3ZE3 - chains D and F of the 3 polymer chains in the assembly; structure by X-ray diffraction, 2.05 A resolution.

[Chain D (and F)]
Protein: Diacylglycerol kinase
Organism: Escherichia coli K-12
Notes: EC 2.7.1.107; chain F of this document is another copy of the same molecule, construct and numbering; everything in this record applies to it too
UniProt: P0ABN1 (KDGL_ECOLI); residues 1-121 here correspond to UniProt positions 2-122 (UniProt number = residue number + 1)
Chain sequence (130 residues; each row starts with the number of its first residue; numbers below 1 keep their minus sign (Gly-8 is residue -8)):
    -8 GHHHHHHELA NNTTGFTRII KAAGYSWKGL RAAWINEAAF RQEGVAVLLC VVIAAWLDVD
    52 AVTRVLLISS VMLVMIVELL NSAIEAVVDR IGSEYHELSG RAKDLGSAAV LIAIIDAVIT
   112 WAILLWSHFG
Not modelled in the structure: -8 to 13 (chain F: -8 to 33)
Sequence notes: expression tag (-8 to 0); engineered mutation Cys41 (Ala42 in P0ABN1), Ala46 (Cys47 in P0ABN1), Val53 (Ile54 in P0ABN1), Leu70 (Ile71 in P0ABN1), Leu96 (Met97 in P0ABN1), Asp107 (Val108 in P0ABN1), Ala113 (Cys114 in P0ABN1)
Curated features (UniProtKB/Swiss-Prot):
  - active site: Glu69 (Proton acceptor)
  - binding site (ATP): Arg9, Tyr16, Glu28, Glu76, Glu85 to His87, Lys94, Asp95
  - binding site (substrate): Arg9, Ala13 to Trp18, Arg22 to Trp25, Ala30 to Glu34, Trp47 to Val50, Arg55, Glu69, Ser98, Trp112, Ile114 to Trp117
  - binding site (a divalent metal cation): Glu28, Glu76
Ion coordination: Zn2+: Glu28, Glu76 (together with acetate ion, citrate anion); Na+ site 1: Ser60 (shared with 1 residue of chain E); Na+ site 2: Asp107 (shared with Ser60(F) of chain F)
Ligand contacts:
  - 7.8 monoacylglycerol (78M; (2S)-2,3-dihydroxypropyl(7Z)-pentadec-7-enoate), molecule 1: Leu21, Arg22, Trp25, Ile26, Phe31, Gly35, Val38, Leu39, Met66
  - 7.8 monoacylglycerol (78M), molecule 2: Trp25, Ala29, Arg32, Gln33, Val36
  - 7.8 monoacylglycerol (78M), molecule 3: Glu34, Val101, Leu102, Ile105, Ile106, Val109, Ala113, Ile114
  - 7.8 monoacylglycerol (78M), molecule 4: Trp47, Leu48, Asp49, Phe120
  - citrate anion (FLC): Asn27, Glu28, Glu76
Reported in the primary citation:
  - Zn2+ coordination: Glu28, Glu76
  - catalytic residues: Glu28, Glu76

[Interface between chain D and chain F]
Pairs across the interface (43; chain D residue first):
  Val53(D) - Val53(F)  hydrophobic
  Thr54(D) - Val53(F)
  Leu57(D) - Val56(F)  hydrophobic
  Leu57(D) - Leu57(F)  hydrophobic
  Val68(D) - Ile67(F)  hydrophobic
  Leu71(D) - Leu71(F)  hydrophobic
  Ile75(D) - Ala74(F)  hydrophobic
  Ile75(D) - Val78(F)  hydrophobic
  Val78(D) - Val78(F)  hydrophobic
  Val79(D) - Val78(F)  hydrophobic
  Ile82(D) - Arg81(F)
  Ile82(D) - Ile82(F)  hydrophobic
  Ile82(D) - Glu85(F)
  Ile82(D) - Tyr86(F)
  His87(D) - Arg81(F)
  His87(D) - Ser84(F)
  Leu89(D) - Ala77(F)
  Leu89(D) - Asp80(F)
  Leu89(D) - Arg81(F)
  Ser90(D) - Arg81(F)  hydrogen bond
  Ala93(D) - Ala74(F)
  Ala93(D) - Ala77(F)  hydrophobic
  Ala93(D) - Val78(F)  hydrophobic
  Leu96(D) - Leu70(F)
  Leu96(D) - Ser73(F)
  Leu96(D) - Ala74(F)
  Ala99(D) - Leu70(F)
  Ala100(D) - Ile67(F)
  Ala100(D) - Leu70(F)
  Ala100(D) - Leu71(F)  hydrophobic
  Ile103(D) - Met63(F)
  Ile103(D) - Met66(F)  hydrophobic
  Ile103(D) - Ile67(F)  hydrophobic
  Ile103(D) - Leu70(F)  hydrophobic
  Ala104(D) - Ile67(F)  hydrophobic
  Asp107(D) - Ser60(F)  hydrogen bond
  Asp107(D) - Met63(F)
  Thr111(D) - Val56(F)
  Thr111(D) - Ser60(F)
  Ile114(D) - Ala52(F)  hydrophobic
  Ile114(D) - Val56(F)  hydrophobic
  Leu115(D) - Val56(F)  hydrophobic
  Ser118(D) - Ala52(F)
Also at the interface, not in a pair above, chain D (27 interface residues in all): Leu64, Arg92, Gly97, Ile106
Also at the interface, not in a pair above, chain F (24 interface residues in all): Arg55, Ile59, Leu64, Ile75

[Summary]
Chain D and chain F form an interface of 27 and 24 residues respectively; the contacts include 2 hydrogen
bonds. Among the polar pairs are Ser90(D)-Arg81(F) and Asp107(D)-Ser60(F). Chain D binds citrate anion and 4
copies of 7.8 monoacylglycerol. The paper reports catalytic residues Glu28(D) and Glu76(D); Zn2+ coordination
by Glu28(D) and Glu76(D).
Both chains are Diacylglycerol kinase (Escherichia coli K-12). Entry 3ZE3 (Crystal structure of the integral
membrane diacylglycerol kinase - delta7) was determined by X-ray diffraction together with 3ZE4 and 3ZE5 from
the same study.
